Entry 8ENR (electron microscopy, 3.80 A resolution); this record covers chains C and D of the 8 polymer chains in the assembly.

Chain C (and D):
Molecule: Major curlin subunit
Organism: Escherichia coli
Notes: chain D of this document is another copy of the same molecule, construct and numbering; everything in this record applies to it too
UniProt: P28307 (CSGA_ECOLI); residues 21-151 here = UniProt positions 21-151
Chain sequence (138 residues; numbered 20 to 157; the number before each row is that of its first residue):
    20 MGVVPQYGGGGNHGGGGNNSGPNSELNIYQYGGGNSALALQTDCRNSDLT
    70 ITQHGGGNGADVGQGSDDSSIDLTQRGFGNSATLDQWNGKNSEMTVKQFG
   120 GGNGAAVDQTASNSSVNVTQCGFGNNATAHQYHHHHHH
Not modelled in the structure: 20-40, 152-157
Construct notes: initiating methionine (20); conflict Cys63 (Ala in P28307), Cys140 (Val in P28307); expression tag (152-157)

Chain C / chain D interface:
Contacting residue pairs (34):
  Pro41(C) - Arg64(D)  hydrogen bond (backbone-side chain)
  Asn42(C) - Thr61(D)  hydrogen bond
  Asn42(C) - Asp62(D)  hydrogen bond (side chain-backbone)
  Asn42(C) - Arg64(D)  hydrogen bond
  Ser43(C) - Gln60(D)
  Glu44(C) - Leu59(D)
  Glu44(C) - Gln60(D)
  Leu45(C) - Leu45(D)
  Leu45(C) - Ala58(D)
  Asn46(C) - Ala58(D)
  Ile47(C) - Ile47(D)  hydrophobic
  Ile47(C) - Ala56(D)
  Tyr48(C) - Leu57(D)  hydrophobic
  Gln49(C) - Gln49(D)
  Gln49(C) - Asn54(D)
  Gln49(C) - Ser55(D)
  Gly51(C) - Gly53(D)  hydrogen bond (backbone-backbone)
  Gly52(C) - Gly52(D)
  Gly52(C) - Gly53(D)
  Gly53(C) - Gly51(D)  hydrogen bond (backbone-backbone)
  Gly53(C) - Gly52(D)
  Asn54(C) - Gln49(D)
  Ser55(C) - Gln49(D)  hydrogen bond (side chain-backbone)
  Ala56(C) - Ile47(D)
  Ala56(C) - Tyr48(D)
  Leu57(C) - Tyr48(D)
  Ala58(C) - Leu45(D)
  Ala58(C) - Asn46(D)
  Leu59(C) - Glu44(D)
  Gln60(C) - Ser43(D)
  Thr61(C) - Asn42(D)  hydrogen bond
  Asp62(C) - Pro41(D)
  Asp62(C) - Asn42(D)  hydrogen bond (backbone-side chain)
  Arg64(C) - Pro41(D)
Also at the interface, not in a pair above, chain C (23 interface residues in all): Cys63

In short:
Chain C and chain D form an interface of 23 and 22 residues respectively, with 9 hydrogen bonds. Among the
polar pairs are Pro41(C)-Arg64(D), Asn42(C)-Thr61(D) and Asn42(C)-Asp62(D).
Both chains are Major curlin subunit (Escherichia coli). Entry 8ENR (Cryo-EM structure of E. coli CsgA fibril
(260 pixel box size)) was determined by electron microscopy (same publication as 8ENQ).
